Entry 5DV8 (X-ray diffraction, 2.75 A resolution); this record covers chains A and B.

Chain A:
Protein: Peroxisome proliferator-activated receptor gamma
From: Homo sapiens
UniProt: P37231 (PPARG_HUMAN); residues 195-477 here correspond to UniProt positions 223-505 (UniProt number = residue number + 28)
Sequence (287 residues; numbered 191 to 477; the number before each row is that of its first residue):
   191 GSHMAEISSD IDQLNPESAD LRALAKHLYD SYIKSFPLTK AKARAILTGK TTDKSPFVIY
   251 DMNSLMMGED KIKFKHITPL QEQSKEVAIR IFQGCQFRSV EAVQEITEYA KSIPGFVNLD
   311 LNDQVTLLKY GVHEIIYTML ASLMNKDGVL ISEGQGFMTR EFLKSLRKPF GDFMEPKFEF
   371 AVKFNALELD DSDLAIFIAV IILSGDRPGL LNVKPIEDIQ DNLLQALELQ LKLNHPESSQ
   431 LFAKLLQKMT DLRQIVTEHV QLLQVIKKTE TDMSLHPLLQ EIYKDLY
Not modelled in the structure: 191-205, 271-273
Glycans and other covalent adducts: compound T51 linked to Cys285
Sequence notes: expression tag (191-194)
Small-molecule neighbours: T51 (N-[2-({2-[({4-[(4-methylpiperazin-1-yl)methyl]benzoyl}amino)methyl]benzyl}oxy)phenyl]-3-nitrobenzamide): Ile262, Lys263, Phe264, Lys265, His266, Ile281, Phe282, Gly284, Gln286, Phe287, Arg288, Ser289, Ala292, Ile326, Met329, Leu330, Leu333, Val339, Leu340, Ile341, Ser342, Phe363, His449, Leu453, Leu465, Leu469, Tyr473

Chain B:
Protein: Nuclear receptor coactivator 1
Notes: EC 2.3.1.48
UniProt: Q15788 (NCOA1_HUMAN); numbering as in UniProt (aligned over 685-700)
Sequence (16 residues; row label = number of the first residue in the row):
   685 ERHKILHRLL QEGSPS
Not modelled in the structure: 685-686, 697-700

Interface between chain A and chain B:
Pairs across the interface - 22 pairs, chain A then chain B:
  Thr297(A) - Leu693(B)
  Thr297(A) - Leu694(B)
  Lys301(A) - Leu693(B)  hydrogen bond (side chain-backbone)
  Lys301(A) - Leu694(B)  hydrogen bond (side chain-backbone)
  Lys301(A) - Glu696(B)
  Leu311(A) - His691(B)
  Leu311(A) - Leu694(B)  hydrophobic
  Leu311(A) - Gln695(B)
  Gln314(A) - Leu694(B)
  Val315(A) - His691(B)
  Val315(A) - Leu694(B)  hydrophobic
  Leu318(A) - Leu690(B)  hydrophobic
  Leu318(A) - Leu694(B)  hydrophobic
  Lys319(A) - His687(B)
  Pro467(A) - Ile689(B)  hydrophobic
  Leu468(A) - Ile689(B)
  Glu471(A) - His687(B)  hydrogen bond (backbone-side chain)
  Glu471(A) - Lys688(B)  hydrogen bond (side chain-backbone)
  Glu471(A) - Ile689(B)  hydrogen bond (side chain-backbone)
  Glu471(A) - Leu690(B)  hydrogen bond (side chain-backbone)
  Ile472(A) - Leu690(B)  hydrophobic
  Lys474(A) - His687(B)
Also at the interface, not in a pair above, chain A (14 interface residues in all): Gln294, Phe306

In short:
Chain A and chain B form an interface of 14 and 9 residues respectively, with 6 hydrogen bonds. Among the
polar pairs are Lys301(A)-Leu693(B), Lys301(A)-Leu694(B) and Glu471(A)-His687(B). Compound T51 is covalently
linked to Cys285(A).
Here chain A is Peroxisome proliferator-activated receptor gamma (Homo sapiens) and chain B is Nuclear
receptor coactivator 1. Entry 5DV8 (Human PPARgamma ligand binding dmain complexed with SB1451 in a covalent
bonded form) was determined by X-ray diffraction.
